7FJF - chains f and n of the 8 polymer chains in the assembly; structure by electron microscopy, 3.10 A resolution.

[Chain f]
Molecule: T-cell surface glycoprotein CD3 epsilon chain
From: Homo sapiens
Reference sequence: P07766 (CD3E_HUMAN); residues 1-207 here = UniProt positions 1-207
Sequence (207 residues; row label = number of the first residue in the row):
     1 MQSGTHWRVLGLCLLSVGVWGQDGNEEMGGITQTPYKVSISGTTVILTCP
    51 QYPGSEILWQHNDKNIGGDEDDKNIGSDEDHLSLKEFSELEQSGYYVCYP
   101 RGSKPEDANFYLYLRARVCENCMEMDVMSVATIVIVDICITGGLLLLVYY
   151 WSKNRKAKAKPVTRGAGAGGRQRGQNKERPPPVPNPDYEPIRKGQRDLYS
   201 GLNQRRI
Not modelled in the structure: 1-32, 70-73, 157-207
Disulfide bonds: Cys49-Cys98, Cys119-Cys122

[Chain n]
Molecule: T cell receptor beta variable 6-5, M1-specific T cell receptor beta chain, T cell receptor beta constant 2
From: Homo sapiens
Reference sequence: chimeric construct of A0A0K0K1A5, P0DSE2, A0A0G2JMB4: residues 1-112 from A0A0K0K1A5 (TVB65_HUMAN) positions 1-112 (same numbers); residues 121-142 from P0DSE2 positions 119-140 (UniProt number = residue number - 2); residues 143-312 from A0A0G2JMB4 positions 10-179 (UniProt number = residue number - 133)
Sequence (312 residues; row label = number of the first residue in the row):
     1 MSISLLCCAALSLLWAGPVNAGVTQTPKFQVLKTGQSMTLQCAQDMNHEY
    51 MSWYRQDPGMGLRLIHYSVGAGITDQGEVPNGYNVSRSTTEDFPLRLLSA
   101 APSQTSVYFCASRRRQGASGEQYFGPGTRLTVTEDLKNVFPPEVAVFEPS
   151 EAEISHTQKATLVCLATGFYPDHVELSWWVNGKEVHSGVSTDPQPLKEQP
   201 ALNDSRYCLSSRLRVSATFWQNPRNHFRCQVQFYGLSENDEWTQDRAKPV
   251 TQIVSAEAWGRADCGFTSESYQQGVLSATILYEILLGKATLYAVLVSALV
   301 LMAMVKRKDSRG
Not modelled in the structure: 1-21, 309-312
Construct notes: conflict Ser4 (Gly in A0A0K0K1A5); linker (113-120)
Disulfide bonds: Cys42-Cys110, Cys164-Cys229
Residues lining bound ligands:
  - cholest-5-en-3-yl hydrogen sulfate (C3S), molecule 1: Gln273, Gly274, Ser277, Ala278, Leu281, Leu285
  - cholest-5-en-3-yl hydrogen sulfate (C3S), molecule 2: Leu285, Ala289, Tyr292
Swiss-Prot annotation at these positions:
  - glycosylation: Asn84 (N-linked (GlcNAc...) asparagine)

[Interface between chain f and chain n]
Contacting residue pairs (11; chain f residue first):
  Glu89(f) - Trp259(n)
  Leu90(f) - His226(n)
  Leu90(f) - Glu257(n)
  Leu90(f) - Trp259(n)
  Met125(f) - Ile280(n)  hydrophobic
  Val130(f) - Glu283(n)
  Ile133(f) - Ile284(n)  hydrophobic
  Asp137(f) - Ile284(n)
  Asp137(f) - Lys288(n)  salt bridge
  Ile138(f) - Leu291(n)  hydrophobic
  Thr141(f) - Lys288(n)
Also at the interface, not in a pair above, chain f (11 interface residues in all): Arg115, Arg117, Tyr149
Also at the interface, not in a pair above, chain n (10 interface residues in all): Gly287, Leu299

[Summary]
The interface between chain f and chain n involves 11 residues on one side and 10 on the other; the contacts
include 1 salt bridge. Its one salt-bridged contact is Asp137(f)-Lys288(n). Chain n binds cholest-5-en-3-yl
hydrogen sulfate.
Chain f is T-cell surface glycoprotein CD3 epsilon chain and chain n is T cell receptor beta variable 6-5,
M1-specific T cell receptor beta chain, T cell receptor beta constant 2, both from Homo sapiens; the
structure, Cryo-EM structure of a membrane protein(CS), was determined by electron microscopy (same
publication as 7FJD and 7FJE).
